7X4I - chains D and H of the 8 polymer chains in the assembly; structure by X-ray diffraction, 3.38 A resolution.

# Chain D
Molecule: Spike glycoprotein
Organism: Severe acute respiratory syndrome coronavirus
UniProtKB: Q19QX0 (Q19QX0_SARS); residue numbers follow UniProt; this construct covers 320-523
Chain sequence (204 residues; row label = number of the first residue in the row):
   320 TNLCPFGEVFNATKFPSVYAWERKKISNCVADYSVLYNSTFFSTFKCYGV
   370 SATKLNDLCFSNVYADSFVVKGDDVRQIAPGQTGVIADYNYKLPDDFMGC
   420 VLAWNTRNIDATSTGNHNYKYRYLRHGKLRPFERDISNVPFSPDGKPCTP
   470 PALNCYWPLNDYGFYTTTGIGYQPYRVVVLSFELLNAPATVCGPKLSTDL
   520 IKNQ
Unresolved in the structure: 501-507, 514-523
Cystine bridges: C323-C348, C366-C419, C378-C511, C467-C474

# Chain H
Molecule: nanobody aSA3
Organism: Vicugna pacos
Notes: antibody fragment or engineered binder
Chain sequence (123 residues; row label = number of the first residue in the row):
     1 QVQLVESGGGLVQPGGSLRLSCAASGFTSDHYALAWFRQAPGKEREGVSC
    51 IDSDGNPFYADSVKGRFTGSRDNAKNTVYLQMNSLKLEDTAVYYCAAGLW
   101 YGRSLNSFDYDYWGQGTQVTVSS
Unresolved in the structure: 122-123
Cystine bridges: C22-C95

# How chain D and chain H interact
Residue-residue contacts - 11 pairs, chain D then chain H:
  P413(D) with T28(H); D30(H)
  D414(D) with T28(H), hydrogen bond; S29(H)
  D415(D) with S29(H); D30(H), hydrogen bond (side chain-backbone); H31(H), salt bridge; Y101(H), hydrogen bond (backbone-side chain)
  R449(D) with F27(H)
  P450(D) with F27(H); D30(H)
Interface residues without a listed pair, chain D (7 interface residues in all): K411, L412

# Summary
The interface between chain D and chain H involves 7 residues on one side and 6 on the other, with 3 hydrogen
bonds and 1 salt bridge. Among the polar pairs are D415(D)-H31(H), D414(D)-T28(H) and D415(D)-D30(H).
Here chain D is Spike glycoprotein (Severe acute respiratory syndrome coronavirus) and chain H is nanobody
aSA3 (Vicugna pacos). Entry 7X4I (Crystal structure of nanobody aSA3 in complex with dimer SARS-CoV-1 RBD) was
determined by X-ray diffraction.
